PDB entry 3CQH | X-ray diffraction, 2.08 A resolution | chains A and B

Chain A (and B):
Name: L-ribulose-5-phosphate 3-epimerase ulaE
From: Escherichia coli
Notes: EC 5.1.3.22; chain B of this document is another copy of the same molecule, construct and numbering; everything in this record applies to it too
UniProtKB: Q8XDI5 (ULAE_ECO57); residues 2-284 here = UniProt positions 2-284
Amino-acid sequence (295 residues; row label = number of the first residue in the row; numbers below 1 keep their minus sign (Mse-10 is residue -10)):
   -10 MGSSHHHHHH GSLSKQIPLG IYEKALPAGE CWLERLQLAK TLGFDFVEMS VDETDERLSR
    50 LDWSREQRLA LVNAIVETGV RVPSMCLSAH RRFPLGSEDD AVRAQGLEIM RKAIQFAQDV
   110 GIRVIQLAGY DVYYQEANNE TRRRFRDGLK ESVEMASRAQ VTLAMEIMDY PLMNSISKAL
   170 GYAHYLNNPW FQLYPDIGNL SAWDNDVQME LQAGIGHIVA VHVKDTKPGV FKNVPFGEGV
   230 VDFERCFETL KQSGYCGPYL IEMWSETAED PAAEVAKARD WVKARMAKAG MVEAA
Not modelled in the structure: -10 to 4, 158-174, 193-195, 282-284 (chain B: -10 to 5, 18, 157-174, 192-195, 281-284)
Construct notes: expression tag (-10 to 1)
Modified / non-standard residues: Mse-10, Mse162 (selenomethionine); Mse38, Mse74, Mse99, Mse144, Mse154, Mse157, Mse198, Mse252, Mse275, Mse280 (selenomethionine; parent Met)
From the paper describing this entry:
  - binding site for sulfate ion: Tyr11, Lys13, Ser77, Arg80, Trp253
  - conformationally variable residues (loop rearrangement, order/disorder transition): Leu116 to Asn127, Glu155, Asp158 to Tyr174, Trp192 to Asp195
  - catalytic residues: Glu155, Lys213, Glu251 (proposed by the authors, not directly observed)

Chain A / chain B interface:
Contacting residue pairs - 70 pairs, chain A then chain B:
  Gln5(A) with Arg147(B)
  Pro7(A) with Arg147(B)
  Arg54(A) with Val65(B), hydrogen bond (side chain-backbone); Glu66(B), hydrogen bond (side chain-backbone)
  Leu58(A) with Val61(B), hydrophobic; Asn62(B); Val65(B), hydrophobic
  Val61(A) with Leu58(B), hydrophobic
  Asn62(A) with Leu58(B)
  Val65(A) with Arg54(B); Leu58(B), hydrophobic; Asp108(B)
  Glu66(A) with Arg54(B), salt bridge; Leu58(B)
  Arg70(A) with Gln107(B); Asp108(B), salt bridge
  Pro72(A) with Gln149(B)
  Ala106(A) with Arg112(B), hydrogen bond (backbone-side chain)
  Gln107(A) with Arg70(B)
  Asp108(A) with Arg70(B), salt bridge
  Gly110(A) with Arg112(B)
  Ile111(A) with Arg112(B), hydrogen bond (backbone-side chain)
  Arg112(A) with Ala106(B); Ile111(B), hydrogen bond (side chain-backbone); Arg112(B), hydrogen bond (side chain-backbone); Ala148(B); Gln149(B), hydrogen bond (side chain-backbone); Val150(B)
  Val113(A) with Gln149(B); Trp179(B), hydrophobic
  Glu143(A) with Cys245(B)
  Ser146(A) with Cys245(B); Gly246(B); Pro247(B)
  Arg147(A) with Pro7(B); Cys245(B)
  Ala148(A) with Arg112(B)
  Gln149(A) with Pro72(B); Arg112(B); Val113(B); Val208(B), hydrogen bond (side chain-backbone); Ala209(B); Pro247(B)
  Val150(A) with Arg112(B)
  Thr151(A) with Trp179(B)
  Asn176(A) with Gly205(B)
  Asn177(A) with Gly205(B)
  Pro178(A) with Gln181(B); Gly205(B); Ile207(B); Val208(B), hydrophobic
  Trp179(A) with Val113(B), hydrophobic; Thr151(B); Val208(B), hydrophobic
  Gln181(A) with Pro178(B); Gln181(B)
  Gly205(A) with Asn176(B); Asn177(B); Pro178(B)
  Ile207(A) with Pro178(B)
  Val208(A) with Gln149(B), hydrogen bond (backbone-side chain); Pro178(B), hydrophobic; Trp179(B), hydrophobic
  Ala209(A) with Gln149(B)
  Cys245(A) with Glu143(B); Ser146(B); Arg147(B)
  Gly246(A) with Ser146(B)
  Pro247(A) with Ser146(B); Gln149(B)
Also at the interface, not in a pair above, chain A (39 interface residues in all): Gln104, Ile204, His206
Also at the interface, not in a pair above, chain B (38 interface residues in all): Gln104, Gly110, Ile204, His206
Inter-chain disulfides: Cys20(A)-Cys20(B)

Overview:
39 residues of chain A and 38 residues of chain B are in contact, with 1 disulfide bond, 9 hydrogen bonds and
3 salt bridges. Among the polar pairs are Glu66(A)-Arg54(B), Arg70(A)-Asp108(B) and Arg54(A)-Val65(B). From
the paper: catalytic residues Glu155(A), Lys213(A) and Glu251(A); a binding site for sulfate ion at Tyr11(A),
Lys13(A) and Ser77(A) among others.
Chain A and chain B are both L-ribulose-5-phosphate 3-epimerase ulaE (Escherichia coli); the structure,
Crystal Structure of L-xylulose-5-phosphate 3-epimerase UlaE from the Anaerobic L-ascorbate Utilization
Pathway of Escherichia coli, was determined by X-ray diffraction, deposited together with 3CQI, 3CQJ and 3CQK.
